2ZL0 - chains A and G of the 14 polymer chains in the assembly; structure by X-ray diffraction, 2.60 A resolution.

== Chain A (and G) ==
Name: ATP-dependent Clp protease proteolytic subunit
Source organism: Helicobacter pylori
Notes: EC 3.4.21.92; chain G of this document is another copy of the same molecule, construct and numbering; everything in this record applies to it too
UniProt: P56156 (CLPP_HELPY); residues 1-196 here = UniProt positions 1-196
Amino-acid sequence (196 residues; row label = number of the first residue in the row):
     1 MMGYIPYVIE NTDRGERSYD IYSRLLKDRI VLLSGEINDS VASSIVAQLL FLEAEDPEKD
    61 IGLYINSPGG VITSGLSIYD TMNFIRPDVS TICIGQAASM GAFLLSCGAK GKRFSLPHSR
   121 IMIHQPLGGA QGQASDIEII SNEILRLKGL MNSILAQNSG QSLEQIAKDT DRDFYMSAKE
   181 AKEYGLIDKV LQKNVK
Unresolved in the structure: 1-19, 193-196
Curated features (UniProtKB/Swiss-Prot):
  - active site: Ser99 (Nucleophile), His124

== Interface between chain A and chain G ==
Pairs across the interface - 44 pairs, chain A then chain G:
  Ile21(A) - Ala47(G)  hydrophobic
  Ile21(A) - Phe51(G)  hydrophobic
  Tyr22(A) - Ser43(G)  hydrogen bond
  Tyr22(A) - Ser44(G)
  Tyr22(A) - Ala47(G)  hydrophobic
  Arg24(A) - Phe51(G)
  Arg24(A) - Ala54(G)
  Arg24(A) - Glu55(G)  salt bridge
  Leu25(A) - Ala47(G)
  Leu25(A) - Leu50(G)  hydrophobic
  Leu25(A) - Phe51(G)
  Leu32(A) - Ser43(G)
  Ser34(A) - Asp39(G)  hydrogen bond (side chain-backbone)
  Ser34(A) - Ser43(G)
  Gly35(A) - Asp39(G)
  Tyr64(A) - Phe84(G)
  Asn66(A) - Asp39(G)
  Asn66(A) - Ser77(G)
  Pro68(A) - Asp39(G)
  Ile94(A) - Ser77(G)
  Gly95(A) - Thr73(G)
  Gly95(A) - Ser77(G)
  Gln96(A) - Thr73(G)
  Leu116(A) - Asp80(G)
  Leu116(A) - Thr81(G)
  Leu116(A) - Phe84(G)  hydrophobic
  Pro117(A) - Asp80(G)
  His118(A) - Leu76(G)
  His118(A) - Tyr79(G)  hydrogen bond
  His118(A) - Asp80(G)  salt bridge
  His118(A) - Leu150(G)
  His118(A) - Ile154(G)
  Ser119(A) - Asp80(G)
  Arg120(A) - Glu143(G)  salt bridge
  Arg120(A) - Arg146(G)
  Arg120(A) - Leu147(G)
  Arg172(A) - Gln133(G)  hydrogen bond
  Arg172(A) - Ser135(G)  hydrogen bond
  Arg172(A) - Asp136(G)  salt bridge
  Arg172(A) - Ile139(G)
  Asp173(A) - Ile139(G)
  Tyr175(A) - Ile139(G)  hydrophobic
  Tyr175(A) - Glu143(G)
  Leu191(A) - Phe84(G)  hydrophobic
Other interface residues (no listed pair), chain A (23 interface residues in all): Asp28
Other interface residues (no listed pair), chain G (28 interface residues in all): Leu26, Ser40, Val46, Gln48

== Summary ==
23 residues of chain A and 28 residues of chain G are in contact; the contacts include 5 hydrogen bonds and 4
salt bridges. Among the polar pairs are Arg24(A)-Glu55(G), His118(A)-Asp80(G) and Arg120(A)-Glu143(G). UniProt
lists active-site residues Ser99(A) and His124(A) on chain A.
Both chains are ATP-dependent Clp protease proteolytic subunit (Helicobacter pylori). Entry 2ZL0 (Crystal
structure of H.pylori ClpP) was determined by X-ray diffraction (same publication as 2ZL2, 2ZL3 and 2ZL4).
